Entry 7US9 (electron microscopy, 3.80 A resolution); this record covers chain A.

# Chain A
Name: Spike glycoprotein
Organism: unidentified human coronavirus
Notes: fragment: CCoV-HuPn-2018 Spike domain 0 in proximal conformation
UniProtKB: A0A8E6CMP0 (A0A8E6CMP0_9ALPC); residues 17-251 here = UniProt positions 17-251
Chain sequence (267 residues; row label = number of the first residue in the row; numbers below 1 keep their minus sign (Met-15 is residue -15)):
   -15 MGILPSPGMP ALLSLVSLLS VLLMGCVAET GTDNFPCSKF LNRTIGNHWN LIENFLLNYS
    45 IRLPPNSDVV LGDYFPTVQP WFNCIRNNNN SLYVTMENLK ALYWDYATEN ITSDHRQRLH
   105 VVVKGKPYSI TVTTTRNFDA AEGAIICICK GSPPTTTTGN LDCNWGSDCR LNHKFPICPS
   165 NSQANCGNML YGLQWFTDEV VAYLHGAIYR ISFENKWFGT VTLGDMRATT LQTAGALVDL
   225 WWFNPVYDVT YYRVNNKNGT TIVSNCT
Disordered / not traced: -15 to 31, 46, 69-75, 90-103, 118-127, 136-151, 162-171, 209-224, 251
Cystine bridges: Cys133-Cys153
Covalent attachments: N-acetylglucosamine (NAG) linked to Asn42, Asn242, Asn249
Sequence notes: initiating methionine (-15); expression tag (-14 to 16)

# Summary
Covalently linked N-acetylglucosamine: at Asn42, Asn242 and Asn249.
Chain A is Spike glycoprotein (unidentified human coronavirus); the structure, CCoV-HuPn-2018 S in the
proximal conformation (local refinement of domain 0), was determined by electron microscopy together with
7U0L, 7US6, 7USA and 7USB from the same study.
